7AIH - chains N and 1 of the 71 polymer chains in the assembly; structure by electron microscopy, 3.60 A resolution.

[Chain N]
Name: uL23m
Source organism: Leishmania major
UniProt: Q4QA05 (Q4QA05_LEIMA); numbering as in UniProt (aligned over 1-252)
Chain sequence (252 residues; each row starts with the number of its first residue):
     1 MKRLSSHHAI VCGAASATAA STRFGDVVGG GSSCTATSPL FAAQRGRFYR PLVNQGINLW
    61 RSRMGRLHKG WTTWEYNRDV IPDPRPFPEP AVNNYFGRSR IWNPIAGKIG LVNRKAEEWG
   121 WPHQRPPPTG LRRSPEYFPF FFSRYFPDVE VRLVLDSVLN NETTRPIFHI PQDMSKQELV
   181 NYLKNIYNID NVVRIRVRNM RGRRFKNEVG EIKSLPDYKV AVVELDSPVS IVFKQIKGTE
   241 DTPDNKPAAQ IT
Not modelled in the structure: 1-46, 236-252

[Chain 1]
Molecule: Ribosomal RNA
Source organism: Leishmania major
Sequence (9070 nucleotides; row label = number of the first residue in the row; numbers below 1 keep their minus sign (U-1764 is residue -1764)):
 -1764 UGAAAAUUGA AAAAUAUAAU UUGAAAAAUA AAUUACAAAU AAAAGAUUAA AUUUGAAUUA
 -1704 AUUACAGAAA UAUAGACACA AACACGCCCG AUUGAUUUCA CGUAUACACU UGUACUUUGU
 -1644 UUUUGGUCUA CGUUUUGUUG UUUGUAUUGG CUUGAUUUAA UGGACAAAUA UAAAAAGCUU
 -1584 GAACACAAAA UUUAAAACAA UUGGAUAUGC CAAGAGUUAA AAAAUGAAAU UAAAUAAAAA
 -1524 UAAAAAUAAA UUAAAAAAUA AAAUAAAAAU AAAUUUAAAA AAUAAAUUAA AAUAAAAAAU
 -1464 UAGAAAAUGA AAAUUGAAAA AUAUAAUUUG AAAAAUAAAA UUAUAAAUAG AAAAAUUAAU
 -1404 UGAAAUUGCA AAGUAAAAAU UUAUAAUAGA AUAAAAUAAU UUCAAUUUGA UUUAGUUUCA
 -1344 UAUUAUAUUA UAUUAUAUUA UAUUAUAUUA UAUUAUAUUA UAUUAUAUUA UAUUAUAUUA
 -1284 UAUUAUAUUA UAUUAUAUUA UAUUAUAUUA UAUUAUAUUA UAUUAUUAGC AUUUAUUAUA
 -1224 UUAUUAUAUU AUUAUAUUUA UUAUAUUAUU AUAUUAUUAU AUUAUUAUAU UAUUAUAUUA
 -1164 UAUUAUAUUA UAUUAUAUUA UAUUAUUAUU AUAUUAAUUA UAUUAUUAUA UUAAUAAUAU
 -1104 UUACUAUUAU AUCUAAUAUC AAGCUUGUUA GAAAAAACAU UGUUUUUUCU AACAAGCUUG
 -1044 AUACUCUCGG UAUGGUUUCA AAAAUUGACU AAUUUUGAUA UUGUUUUGGC UCUGGACUAA
  -984 UUAAUUCCCC UUUAAUUUUA UUAUCUAAAA UUUGCAUGUA AAGUAGUUAG UUAGAUAUGA
  -924 AAAUUUAGUU AGGGUUGAUA AUGAAAUCAA UUAAGUUUAU AUAUAAAGUU AGUUAGUCAA
  -864 UAUGAAUUUU UUUGCAAACA UUUCCGGUUG ACUUCAUGUG AUUACACGUA CUCCGUUUUG
  -804 UUUUUAUGUG UCAUGAUUUG CAUUGAUUUU UUCGCAACAA AUCUAAUAUA CUCAACAGCA
  -744 CCUACCAAGA GUUAAAAAUG AAAUUAAAUU AAAUUAAAAA AUAAAAUAAA AAUAAAAUAA
  -684 AAAUAAAUUU AAAAAUAAAA AUAAAUUUAA AAAUAAAAUA AAUUUAAAAA ACAAAUUAAA
  -624 AUAGAAAAUU AGAAAAUGGA AAUUGAAAAA UAUAAUUUGA AAAAUAAAUU ACAAAUAAAA
  -564 GAUUAAAUUU GAAUUAAUUG UAGAAACAUU UCCGAUCGAU UUCACGCAUA CACUUGUACU
  -504 UCGUUGGCUC CAUUUAAUGG ACAAAUAUAA AAAGCUUAAA CACAAAAUUU AAAACAAUUG
  -444 GACAAGCAAG AGUUAAAAAA UGAAAUUAAA AUAAAAAAUA AAAUAAAAAU AAAUUUAAAA
  -384 AUAAAAAUAA AUUUAAAAAA CAUUGGUUGA AUAAAAUUUU UAUUUUAUAU AUAAUUUAAA
  -324 CUUUUGUUGU UGUUUGUUAG UAAGCAAAAA UAUUUAUGUU AUUUUAAUAU UAUUUAUGUA
  -264 CUUACUAUUA UUUUGAUAAA UUUUAACUUU AAAUAGCUCA AAAACUACAA UCAAUAAAGC
  -204 AUAAAAAAAU UUAUUUAUGA UUAUAUUAAU AUAAAAUGAC CUAAUAUAAU GAAAAUACUU
  -144 UGGUGUUAAG UUAUUUGUUU UAUUAUGAAA UAAGUUGCAC UAUUUAUUGA AUUAAUAAAG
   -84 AAAGAAUAGA AAUAAAUAAG UUAUAAUAUC UUUAAUUUAU UUAUAAUUUC UUUGCAUUUG
   -24 UAUUUAGUGU GAGUUUACAU UUAAUUUUAU AUUAUUUUAG UGUUAGUAUA UAUUUAGAUU
    36 UAAUCAAAGU UAUUAUUAAA UAAUAUUGAU UUUGGAUGAA UUUAAUUUUU AAUUAUAUUU
    96 UUGAAUUUUA AUUUUAUUAU UUUGAUUUAA UAUUUUUAAA AUAUUAUAUA UUUUAGAUUU
   156 AAAUUUGUUG UUUUAUAUUU AGUUUAAUGU UUAUAAAUUG AUAAUUAAUU UGUUUUAUUU
   216 UAAAGUUUUU AUGAACUGUG AUUUAUAGUU UAUUAUUUUU AGUUUAAUGU UUAAAUAUUU
   276 AACUAGUGAU GGCACAGUUG UUCUAUAUGU ACCUAUAAAA AAUAGUAAAA UUAUUUUAAU
   336 UAAAUUAAUA AAUAAUUAUU AAACUAAUUU UAUAUUAAUA UUAUGAAAAA UUUAAAAAUU
   396 AAUUUUUUUU UCUAAUUUUU AUAUAUUGAA GUAAUAUGUA UUGAAUUGAA UAUUAAAAAU
   456 ACAAAUUUAA UUUGUAAUUA AUAAAUCUAU UUUAUUUUAA UAGAUGUUUA AUGUUAAUUA
   516 AUUUAUUAUU UUAAUAUUUA AUAUUUGUUU AUACAAAAGU AACUUUUUUU GAAUAUAAAG
   576 AAUUAUUAUU AUAAAUAUUA UUUUAAAAAU AUAAAAAUAU UGUUAAUAAA AUUAUCAAGU
   636 UUCAAAAGCG UUUAUUAAAU GCGUCGGUCU AAGUAUUAUA UUUAAGAUUA UUCUUGUAUA
   696 UAGAUUUUUA UUUUAAUAAU UCUACAUAAU UAAAAAUUAA CCUCAAAUUA UAUUUAUUAG
   756 UAGCAUAGUA AUUUAUUAAC UGAUUAUUAA AGCGUUCCAU AGAAAAUUUU AAAAUUAUAA
   816 CAAUCUAAAU AAAUAAUAAA UUAAAAUAAA AAUUUUAAAA AAAUUAAAAA AUUAAAAUAG
   876 GGCAAGUCCU ACUCUCCUUU ACAAAGAGAA CGUUUAUAUG UAAUUGUAUG UUUGAUUGGG
   936 GCAAUACUAU AUCUAUUUAU AUAGAAAAAG AACUAUAUUU AUUGAAAUAA UAAAAGGUUC
   996 GAGCAGGUUA ACAAGCAUUA AUACUAAAUG UGUUUCAUCG UCUACUUAUU GCUAAAUUAU
  1056 AAUUGAUUGU UCAUCAAAAA AGCAAUUCGU UAGUUGGGUU AAAAUCGUUG UAAAGCAGAU
  1116 UUGUUUAUAU AUUUAAUUUU UGUAUAUAGU UAAAAAUUAA UAUUAGUACG CAAGGAUUCA
  1176 UUAUUUGUAA UUUAAAUAUA UUAAAUGUUA UUUUAUUAAA UAAAAUAAAA UAAGUCAAUU
  1236 GUUAUUAUUC AUAUUAAUUU UUUUAAAAGU UUUUUAAUUU UAUAUUAGUU UAUUUGUUUA
  1296 AAAAGUAUCU AAUUAAUUCA UUAUUUAGGA AUAGUUAAUA AUAAUUUAUA AUUCUGAUUA
  1356 GAUUUGUUUG UUAAUGCUAU UAAAGGGGUG UGGAAAAAGU GUUAAAUUUU UGAUAUAUUU
  1416 AAAUAAUAAA UAAAAUAUAA CUUAUUAGUC AGAAAUGGAU GCCAGCCGUU GCGGUAAUUU
  1476 CUAUGCUUUU AAAUAUUAUA CAUUUAUUUU AUAAAUUUGU UACUAUAUAU UUUUAGUCAA
  1536 UAAAACUAAU AAUUAUUUUU AUUUGUUUUU AAACACCGUU UGGUAUAUGC AAAUAAAAAA
  1596 UGACAUUAAU UAUUAAUUAU AUUAUAUUAU AUUUAUUCAU UUAAGUCAAC AAUAUCUAUU
  1656 UACUGUUUUU GACAACAUGA UAAGGAUUAU AAAUGGUAUU GCAAAUUUUA UAAUCAAAAC
  1716 UAAUUUAUUA UAUUAAAUUA GCAUGUUUAG AUAAAACAAU AAAUUUAGAA GGUAUUGUUG
  1776 CCCACCAUUC UUUGUAAUAA AGACAACGUG CAGUAAUUAA UGUAUUUAUA AAAAUAUAUU
  1836 UUUUCAUGUU AAAUUUUCGU UGCCUUUUUU AUUAUUUAGA AAAUUUAUGA AUUUAUAUAA
  1896 AUCAAUAAUG AAAAUUAUAG UAUUAUUAUU UAUGAGGAGA AUUUUCGGAA GGAGGGAUUU
  1956 UCGGACCAGG AAUGUCCAGA GAGGUUUCGG GCAUCAGCGA UUGAUUUUGG GAGAACGGAG
  2016 CCGCCGAGUG AAAUUUGCCC AGAGCAGAGU CGGGAGAAGA GUGGAUCGAC CGAAGAAAAG
  2076 ACCGUUUUUC GGAAGGGGAG CAGGUCCAAC CGAUUUUUUU GCCAACUUGC ACAGGAGGGA
  2136 GCCAGAAGCG CACUCAAAGU UAGUUUUGGG AGAUUUGAAG GGAGAAAUUU CCGAGUUAUU
  2196 CAUAUAUUUU UUAGUUUGUG UUAGCAAAUU UUGAAAUACA ACUUUUUUGC AAAUUGGAAG
  2256 AAAACCUCCC AAAUGUAGCU UCCCAAUCUU CCUCUCUAAA UCCAUUCCCA ACGGUCUUUC
  2316 CCCCAUCAUC CUCAGAUGUC UCUUCCCCCC CAAAAAUCCU AAAAUCCAAG UUCAUCUCGC
  2376 UCUCUCUCCC CUCAAUUUCC UUAAAAAACU CGCUUCCUAA ACUUAUCCCG AAAAACCCCG
  2436 CUCUUCUUCC CUCUAAAUCU UUUCUCCUCC CCUCCAAAUC UCCCUCAAAU CUCUCCUCUC
  2496 UUCUCCCGAA ACUUUAAUCU UUUUAUUUUA UAAAUAAAUU UGGUAUUUUA AAAUAUUAUA
  2556 AUUAAAUAUU CUAAAUUAUU UAAUAAUAUU AGAAAUGAAU ACUUUAUUAA AAUAAUAUUA
  2616 AUGUGUAAUA UAUUUAAUCA UAUUAGAAUU CCGUUUAAAU UGAAAUAUAU UGAAUUGUAA
  2676 UUAUCAAUAC AAUAUAAGUU AUUAAAUAAU AAUUUAAUUU UAUAUGUUUU AUAAGUGUAA
  2736 UUAUUUAGUU UUGAAAGUUU AUAUAUAAAC AAUAACCUUU UUUAUUUUUU AAUACAAUUU
  2796 UAAGUGAAAU UUAUGAUUUA UUAUUAUUAA AUAUUACUGC AGACUACAUG AAAAAUAUAA
  2856 AAAGGCAUUU GUAUAGGUUU ACUUUUGGAC CUCAACAUCC UGCAGCUCAU GGCGUUUUAU
  2916 GUUGUUUAUU AUAUCUUUCU GGAGAAUAUA UAGUUUAUAU UGAUGUAAUA AUUGGUUAUU
  2976 UGCAUCGCGG UACAGAAAAG UUAUGUGAAU AUAAAACUGU AGAACAGUGU UUACCGAUGA
  3036 AGACUGGAUU AUGUGAGUGU CGUUUGCAAC GAGCAUUUAC UGUCAUUGUG UUUUGAGUAU
  3096 AUGUUGAGGU GUUGUCUUGC UAUUCGCUGU GCAUUUAUGC GUUUAUUAAU GUGUGAGUUU
  3156 ACGCGUUGUU UCAAUGGACU UCUUUGUUGC UCUUGUAUGG UUAUGGAUAU AGGAUCAUUA
  3216 UCGCCAAUGC UUUGAUCGUU UGAAGAACGU GAUAAGUUGA UGACUUUUUU UGAUUUGUGU
  3276 UGUGGUUGUA GAAUGCAUUU AGCAUUUAUG UGCUUAUUGG GUUUACUUGA UGAUUUUGUA
  3336 UUUGGGUUUA UAGAUUUUUU AUUGAUGUUG UGUAUAUCAU GUUUAUUUGU UUUAGAUUUA
  3396 UAUGAUUUGC UUUUUAUUGG AAAUAGACUU UUAUAUUUGC GUUUGCGCGG GUUAGCAUUU
  3456 UUUGAUGUUU UUGAUUUAUG UUUUAAUAGU AUAAGUGGUU GUUUGUCUAG AUCGUUGGGU
  3516 AUGGUAUGAG AUGUUAGAUU AUAUAGUUGU UACGAAUUAU AUUUUAUGUU AGUUUUUGAU
  3576 UAUUGCUUUU GUUAUUUAGG UGAUGCAUUU GAUAGACUUU UUUUGCGACU UUUUGAUAUG
  3636 CGUAUGAGUA UACUUCUAUG UAAACAAUGC UUUUUUGUAG GUUUUUUUGU CUUUGGAUUU
  3696 GUGUGCUUAU UUGAUUAUAU GUAUGUUGAU GUAACUAUAG AAACUAUAAU UAGUUUAUUU
  3756 UAUAGUUUAU GAUGUUGCAU AUUACCAGGA UGUUCAUUUG CUAAUGUUGA ACAUCCUAAA
  3816 GGCGAAUACA GUAUUUUUUU AUGUUUUUUA UAUGGAUUUA UAUCACGUUU ACGUAUACGU
  3876 UGUGCAGAUU UUGUGCAUAU UUGUUUAUUA GAUGUGAUGA UGCGAGGGUU UAUGUUGCAC
  3936 GACUUAGUAG CAGUUAUUGG UAAUGUUGAU GUUGUUUUUG GUUCUGUAGA UCGAUAAGCU
  3996 AUUACUUAUA UACAAAAAUG AAAGAUGAAC CUAAAAAUUG GUGCGGAGGG GUUUGAUUUU
  4056 UGUUGGGGUU CUGUCUUACC UGCUAUUUGU AUAGUUUAUU UAAUUUUUUG UUUAUGUGGA
  4116 UUAUUUUGUA UUAUGUUUGG UAGUUUUGUU UUUAUUGAUU AUUGUUUUAU UUGUUUUUUC
  4176 UCUUGUCUUG UGUUUUGUUU AGUAUGCUUG UUGUGCGAUU UAUUUGUAGA CUCAUUACGC
  4236 GGUUUGUUUG AUGUUUGUUG UUUUAUACGU UGUAUUCAAU AUUGUUUUGU AUGGUUUAUA
  4296 AUUAGUGAAU UACUUCUUUU UUUAUCUUUA UUUUAUGUAG UUUUCAGUUU AGUUUUAUUU
  4356 GUGAGUGUUG AAUUUGCAUU UGUAUUUGUU AUGCCUAUUA UGUUUAGUUG UUUAAUUUGU
  4416 GAUUUUGGUU UUGUAUUUUA UUGAUAUUUU AUUGAUAUUU UUAAUUUAUU AAUUAAUACA
  4476 UUUUUAUUAU UUGUAAGUGG UUUAUUUGUU AAUUUUGUUU UAUUUUUAUU UUGAUUUCGU
  4536 UUUUUUUUAU GUGUUUUAUU UAUGUUAUGA GUCGGUAUAU UAUUUGGCUU UUUGUUUAUG
  4596 UGAAAUCAAG UUUGAGAGUU UUCAUUAUUA UUUGUGACUU GUAGUUGUGG CGUAUUUGGA
  4656 UCAAUACUUU UUUUAAUCGA UUUAUUGCAU UUUAGUCAUG UCUUUUUAGG UAUAUUUUUG
  4716 UUAUUUUUAU GUUUUAGUCG UUGUUUUAAU UUUUUAUGUA UGGAUACACG UUUUGUAUUU
  4776 CUAUAUGUAG UGUGCCUAUA UUGGCAUUUU GUUGAUUGCG UUUGAUUUUU UUUAUUACGA
  4836 UUUGUAUAUU UUGAUGUUUU AAGUGUGGUU UACUUAUAUG CAUAAAGGCU CAAUUUUGAA
  4896 UUUUUAAAUU UUAUUUCAAA AAGCGGAGAG GAAAGAAAAG GCUUUUAACU UCAGGUUGUU
  4956 UAUUGCGUAU UUAUGGUGUG GGUUUUAGUU UAGGUUUUUU UAUUUGUAUG CAGAUAAUUU
  5016 GUGGUGUGUG UUUAGCAUGA UUAUUUUUUA GUUGUUUUAU AUGUACUAAU UGAUAUUUUG
  5076 UUUUAUUUUU GUGAGAUUUU GAUUUGGGAU UUGUAAUACG AAGCACACAU AUUUGUUUUA
  5136 CAUCGUUGUU AUUUUUUCUU CUUUAUGUUC AUAUAUUUAA GUGUAUAGUA UUAAUAAUUU
  5196 UAUUUGAUAC ACAUAUUUUA GUAUGGGUGG UAGGUUUUGU GAUAUAUAUA UUUAUAGUAA
  5256 UAAUAGGUUU UAUUGGCUAU GUUUUACCAU GUACAAUGAU GUCGUAUUGG GGUUUAACAG
  5316 UGUUCAGUAA CAUUUUAGCA ACUGUCCCAG UUAUUGGUAC UUGACUUUGU UAUUGAAUAU
  5376 GAGGUAGUGA GUAUAUUAAU GAUUUUACAC UGUUAAAAUU ACAUGUGUUG CAUGUGCUAU
  5436 UACCUUUUGU AUUAAUACUU GUAAUAUUUA UGCAUUUGUU UUGUUUACAU UAUUUUAUGA
  5496 GUUCAGAUGG UUUUUGUGAU CGAUUUGCAU UUUAUUGCGA ACGUUUAUGU UUUUGUAUGU
  5556 GAUUUUAUUU ACGAGAUAUG UUUUUGGCUU UUUUGAUAUU AUUUUUUGUA AUUUAUUUUA
  5616 UUUUUAUAAA UUGAUAUUUU GUUUUUCAUG AAGAAUCUUG AGUUAUAGUU GAUACAUUAA
  5676 AAACAUCUGA UAAGAUUCUU CCUGAGUGAU UUUUUUUUAU UUUUAUUUGG UUUUUUAAAA
  5736 GCUGUACCAG AUAAAUUUAC UGGUUUAUUA UUAAUGGUUA UUUUAUUAUU UUCCUUAUUU
  5796 UUGUUUAUAU UAAAUUGCAU AUUAUGAUUU GUUUAUUGUA GAAGUUCAUU GUUGUGAUUU
  5856 ACAUAUUCAU UAGUUUUAUU UUAUAGUAUA UUUAUGAGUG GUUUUUUAGC ACUGUAUGUU
  5916 AUAUUAGCAU AUCCUAUAUG AAUGGAAUUA CAAUUUUGAG UGUUGCUUUU GUUUAUGUUA
  5976 GUUGUAUGUA GAUUAGAUUA AAAAUUUAUA UAUUUUUUAU UAAGCGUUAA UAUAUUAAAU
  6036 UUUAUUUAGA AUAGUAUUAA UAAUCAAAGG GUUGGAAGAA AUUUGCGAAA GAAAGGGAUC
  6096 UUAGAAAGGA AAUUUUAGUU UAAGACCGAG AAGGGGAGAA GGGAGAGAGA GAUUCGUGUU
  6156 AUUUAAUUUU UAUGGAUUAA UUGCGUAUUA CUGUAUAACA UAUUUAAAUG UCUAUAUUUU
  6216 AUUUUGUAUU GUAUUUAUGU AUUAUAUGGC UUUUUUAUUU UGUUUUUGCA UUUUAUUAGA
  6276 UUUUAUAUUA UUUGGAAGUC UUUUAGUAGG AGAUGCGUUU AUGGAUGUUU UUUUUUUACG
  6336 UUAUCUAUUA UGCUUUUUGG AGUGUUUUUC AUUAUUAUGU AGAUGUAUAU CUACUUUUUU
  6396 ACGAAUGUUU UGUAAUCUUU UGUCUUCGCA UUUUUUGAUG CUUAUGUUUU GUGAUUUUGU
  6456 AUAUUUUUUU AUUGUAUUUC UAUUAUUUUU UUUAAUGUGU GAUAUUAUUU AUUUUAUGAU
  6516 AUUUUCAUUC GCCAUGCUAU UUUGCAUAAU AUUUUAUUUA UUUUUAUAUG CAUUAGAUAU
  6576 GUUUUGCGCA UUAUUACAAA UAUUUAUAUU UUGUAAUAUG AUAAUGCAAU UAAUUAUGGA
  6636 UUUUUUAUUG UUAUUAAUUU UUCAUUAAUU UAUAGAAUUA AAUCGAAUAA GUUAAUUAUA
  6696 UCAAAAAAUA GUAUAAAUAU ACUACAACUU AAUAUAAAAA AUAGGUUUGA AAAUCGCACA
  6756 GUAUGUAAUC GUACAACUCA GAAUCCUAUA AAUUGAUAAG AAAAUAUAAA GAUGUUAAUU
  6816 AUUAGUCUAA AAUAAAAAAU AUAAAUAAUA ACCAACCAUA UUAUUGAAAA GAAAAUAAUA
  6876 CAAAUUCCCA UAUAACUUAA GUGAAGUAGU AAACAAAAUA CUUUUAAAAA AAAACCAAAU
  6936 ACUAUUGGAA UAGCACCAAU ACAUAAAAAA AUACUUGCUA AUAAUACACU AAUUAAUAAA
  6996 UUAUUAAAAA AGCUAAAAAA AAUAAAGUUA AUUAAAAAAU AAUUUUCAUU AUAUUUAAUA
  7056 UCGAACAUAU UAUAUACUAU AAAAAAAUAA UAUAAAAUUA UUAAUAUAAU CAGACUUAAU
  7116 GAGUAAAUUA AAUGAAAAUU UAGAUACAUA UAAAAGAUGU AAUUUUUAUU AGAAAUAAAU
  7176 AUUAAAAAUA AAAAACUAAA AUUAUUAACG CUAAGUACAA AUAAAAGACU UACAAUUGCA
  7236 AAACUAUUUA AUCCAAUUAA CACGCAUGUA AUGCAUUGUA UUAUAAUAAG UUUUAUAAAU
  7296 AUUAUAUAAA
Not modelled in the structure: -1764 to 36, 713-747, 1159-7305

[Chain N / chain 1 interface]
Pairs across the interface (92; chain N residue first):
  Arg47(N) with U88(1), sugar contact; A90(1), hydrogen bond to the phosphate; U91(1), salt bridge to the phosphate; U103(1), hydrogen bond to the phosphate
  Phe48(N) with U88(1), base contact
  Tyr49(N) with A90(1), sugar contact; U91(1), hydrogen bond to the phosphate; U101(1), sugar contact; U102(1), sugar contact
  Arg50(N) with U213(1), salt bridge to the phosphate
  Pro51(N) with A99(1), sugar contact
  Leu52(N) with A99(1), sugar contact
  Asn54(N) with A317(1), sugar contact; U318(1), phosphate contact
  Ile57(N) with A99(1), phosphate contact
  Asn58(N) with A99(1), hydrogen bond to the sugar; A100(1), phosphate contact
  Leu59(N) with A317(1), sugar contact
  Arg61(N) with U96(1), base contact; A100(1), salt bridge to the phosphate
  Arg63(N) with U882(1), salt bridge to the phosphate; C883(1), salt bridge to the phosphate; U920(1), hydrogen bond to the sugar; G921(1), salt bridge to the phosphate
  Gly65(N) with C892(1), base contact
  Leu67(N) with U223(1), sugar contact
  His68(N) with U223(1), hydrogen bond to the sugar; U224(1), sugar contact
  Lys69(N) with A317(1), sugar contact
  Trp71(N) with U223(1), base contact; U224(1), sugar contact; A315(1), hydrogen bond to the base; A316(1), phosphate contact
  Thr72(N) with A316(1), hydrogen bond to the phosphate
  Tyr76(N) with A315(1), hydrogen bond to the phosphate; A316(1), hydrogen bond to the phosphate
  Asn77(N) with A87(1), hydrogen bond to the base
  Arg78(N) with A87(1), hydrogen bond to the base; U113(1), hydrogen bond to the base
  Asp79(N) with U85(1), base contact; A86(1), phosphate contact; A87(1), base contact
  Ile81(N) with U85(1), base contact
  Arg85(N) with A313(1), hydrogen bond to the phosphate; A314(1), salt bridge to the phosphate
  Pro86(N) with A312(1), sugar contact; A313(1), sugar contact
  Pro90(N) with U65(1), base contact
  Ala91(N) with U65(1), phosphate contact
  Val92(N) with U65(1), base contact
  Tyr95(N) with U555(1), hydrogen bond to the sugar; A556(1), hydrogen bond to the phosphate
  Gly97(N) with A556(1), phosphate contact
  Arg98(N) with U555(1), hydrogen bond to the base; A556(1), hydrogen bond to the phosphate; A557(1), hydrogen bond to the base; A572(1), salt bridge to the phosphate
  Ser99(N) with U555(1), hydrogen bond to the sugar
  Ile105(N) with U67(1), phosphate contact
  Ala106(N) with U67(1), phosphate contact; U68(1), sugar contact
  Gly107(N) with U67(1), phosphate contact
  Lys108(N) with G63(1), salt bridge to the phosphate
  Ile109(N) with A64(1), sugar contact
  Gly110(N) with U67(1), sugar contact
  Leu111(N) with U67(1), sugar contact; U68(1), sugar contact
  Arg114(N) with U67(1), sugar contact
  Arg133(N) with U72(1), hydrogen bond to the base
  Asp156(N) with U560(1), hydrogen bond to the base
  Ser157(N) with U560(1), base contact
  Arg165(N) with U562(1), hydrogen bond to the sugar
  Ile167(N) with U560(1), base contact; U561(1), base contact
  Ser175(N) with A568(1), phosphate contact
  Lys176(N) with U564(1), hydrogen bond to the base; A568(1), salt bridge to the phosphate
  Arg194(N) with U564(1), sugar contact; U565(1), hydrogen bond to the base
  Arg196(N) with U562(1), hydrogen bond to the sugar; U563(1), hydrogen bond to the phosphate; U564(1), salt bridge to the phosphate
  Arg198(N) with U560(1), phosphate contact; U561(1), salt bridge to the phosphate; U563(1), salt bridge to the phosphate
  Asn199(N) with U569(1), hydrogen bond to the phosphate; A570(1), hydrogen bond to the phosphate
  Arg203(N) with U559(1), salt bridge to the phosphate
  Arg204(N) with A557(1), hydrogen bond to the sugar; C558(1), salt bridge to the phosphate
  Lys219(N) with U569(1), salt bridge to the phosphate
  Glu224(N) with U562(1), hydrogen bond to the sugar
Also at the interface, not in a pair above, chain N (64 interface residues in all): Glu75, Val80, Asn103, Pro104, Gln172, Val193, Ile195, Val197, Val222
Also at the interface, not in a pair above, chain 1 (55 interface residues in all): U62, U66, U89, U222, A567, U922

[In short]
Chain N and chain 1 form an interface of 64 and 55 residues respectively, with 31 hydrogen bonds and 16 salt
bridges. Among the polar pairs are Trp71(N)-A315(1), Asn77(N)-A87(1) and Arg78(N)-A87(1).
Here chain N is uL23m and chain 1 is Ribosomal RNA, both from Leishmania major. Entry 7AIH (The Large subunit
of the Kinetoplastid mitochondrial ribosome) was determined by electron microscopy (same publication as 7ANE,
7AM2 and 7AOR).
